Entry 8ACF (X-ray diffraction, 1.80 A resolution); this record covers chains A and H of the 4 polymer chains in the assembly.

== Chain A ==
Molecule: Complement C2b fragment
Source organism: Homo sapiens
UniProtKB: P06681 (CO2_HUMAN); residue numbers follow UniProt; this construct covers 21-217
Sequence (197 residues; numbered 21 to 217; the number before each row is that of its first residue):
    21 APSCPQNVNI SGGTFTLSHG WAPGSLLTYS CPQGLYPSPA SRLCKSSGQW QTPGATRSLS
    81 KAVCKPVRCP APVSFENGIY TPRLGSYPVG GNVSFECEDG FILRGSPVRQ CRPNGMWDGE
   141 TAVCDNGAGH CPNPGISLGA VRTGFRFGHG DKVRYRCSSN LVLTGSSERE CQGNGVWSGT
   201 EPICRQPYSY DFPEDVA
Not modelled in the structure: 21-50, 62-82, 210-217
Disulfide bonds: Cys-51/Cys-84, Cys-89/Cys-131, Cys-117/Cys-144, Cys-151/Cys-191, Cys-177/Cys-204
Covalent attachments: N-acetylglucosamine (NAG) linked to Asn-112
Metal / ion sites: Ca2+: Arg-103 (shared with Glu-99(H), Asp-103(H) of chain H; 1 residue of chain L)
Swiss-Prot annotation at these positions:
  - glycosylation (N-linked (GlcNAc...) asparagine): Asn-29, Asn-112
  - natural variant: Cys-131 (C131Y: In C2D), Ser-209 (S209F: In C2D)

== Chain H ==
Molecule: Heavy chain of mAb ARGX-117 Fab
Source organism: Homo sapiens
Notes: antibody fragment or engineered binder
Sequence (219 residues; numbered 1 to 219; the number before each row is that of its first residue):
     1 EVQLVQSGAE VKKPGASVKV SCKASGYTFT DYNMDWVRQA TGQGLEWIGD INPNYESTGY
    61 NQKFKGRATM TVDKSISTAY MELSSLRSED TAVYYCARED DHDAFAYWGQ GTLVTVSSAS
   121 TKGPSVFPLA PSSKSTSGGT AALGCLVKDY FPEPVTVSWN SGALTSGVHT FPAVLQSSGL
   181 YSLSSVVTVP SSSLGTQTYI CNVNHKPSNT KVDKKVEPK
Disulfide bonds: Cys-22/Cys-96, Cys-145/Cys-201
Metal / ion sites: Ca2+: Glu-99, Asp-103 (shared with Arg-103(A) of chain A; 1 residue of chain L)

== Chain A / chain H interface ==
Pairs across the interface - 31 pairs, chain A then chain H:
  Lys-85(A) / Thr-28(H)
  Arg-88(A) / Asp-31(H)
  Arg-88(A) / Tyr-32(H)
  Arg-88(A) / Asp-101(H)  salt bridge
  Pro-90(A) / Tyr-55(H)
  Ala-91(A) / Asn-52(H)
  Ala-91(A) / Tyr-55(H)  hydrogen bond (backbone-side chain)
  Pro-92(A) / Tyr-55(H)
  Val-93(A) / Tyr-55(H)  hydrophobic
  Val-93(A) / Ser-57(H)
  Pro-102(A) / Asp-103(H)
  Arg-103(A) / Asn-33(H)
  Arg-103(A) / Asp-50(H)  salt bridge
  Arg-103(A) / Gly-59(H)
  Arg-103(A) / Glu-99(H)
  Arg-103(A) / Asp-103(H)  hydrogen bond (backbone-side chain)
  Leu-104(A) / Asn-33(H)
  Leu-104(A) / Glu-99(H)
  Leu-104(A) / Asp-100(H)
  Leu-104(A) / Asp-101(H)
  Leu-104(A) / Asp-103(H)
  Gly-105(A) / Asp-31(H)
  Gly-105(A) / Tyr-32(H)
  Gly-105(A) / Asn-33(H)
  Gly-105(A) / Asn-52(H)  hydrogen bond (backbone-side chain)
  Gly-105(A) / Asn-54(H)  hydrogen bond (backbone-side chain)
  Gly-105(A) / Glu-99(H)  hydrogen bond (backbone-side chain)
  Ser-106(A) / Asp-31(H)  hydrogen bond (side chain-backbone)
  Pro-108(A) / Asp-101(H)
  Gly-159(A) / Tyr-55(H)
  Ser-178(A) / Tyr-55(H)
Also at the interface, not in a pair above, chain H (16 interface residues in all): Thr-30, Thr-58

== Summary ==
Chain A and chain H form an interface of 14 and 16 residues respectively; the contacts include 6 hydrogen
bonds and 2 salt bridges. Among the polar pairs are Arg-88(A)/Asp-101(H), Arg-103(A)/Asp-50(H) and
Ala-91(A)/Tyr-55(H). Covalently linked N-acetylglucosamine: at Asn-112(A).
Here chain A is Complement C2b fragment and chain H is Heavy chain of mAb ARGX-117 Fab, both from Homo
sapiens. Entry 8ACF (Structure of the argX-117 in complex with a complement C2 fragment at low pH) was
determined by X-ray diffraction.
